Entry 9NA9 (electron microscopy, 5.90 A resolution (low resolution: residue-level contacts below are approximate; hydrogen-bond / salt-bridge calls are withheld)); this record covers chains D and E of the 4 polymer chains in the assembly.

Chain D:
Name: AUGMIN subunit 4
Organism: Arabidopsis thaliana
UniProt: Q8GYM3 (AUG4_ARATH); residues -54 to 368 here correspond to UniProt positions 1-423 (UniProt number = residue number + 55)
Chain sequence (423 residues; row label = number of the first residue in the row; numbers below 1 keep their minus sign (Met-54 is residue -54)):
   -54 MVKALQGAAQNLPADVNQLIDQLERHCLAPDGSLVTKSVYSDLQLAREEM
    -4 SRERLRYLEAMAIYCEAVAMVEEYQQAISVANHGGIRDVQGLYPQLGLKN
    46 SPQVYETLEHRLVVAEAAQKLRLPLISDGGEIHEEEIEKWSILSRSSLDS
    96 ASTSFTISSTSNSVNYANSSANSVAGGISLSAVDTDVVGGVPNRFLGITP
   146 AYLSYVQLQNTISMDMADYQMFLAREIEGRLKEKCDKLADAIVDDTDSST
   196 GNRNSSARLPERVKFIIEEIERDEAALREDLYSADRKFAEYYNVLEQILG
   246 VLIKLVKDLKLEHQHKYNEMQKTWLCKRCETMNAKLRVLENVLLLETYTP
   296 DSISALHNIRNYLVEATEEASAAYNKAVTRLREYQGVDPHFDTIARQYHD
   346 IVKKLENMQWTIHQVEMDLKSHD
Disordered / not traced: -54 to 266
Disulfides: Cys271-Cys274

Chain E:
Name: AUGMIN subunit 5, Green fluorescent protein
Organism: Arabidopsis thaliana
UniProt: chimeric construct of Q9FMB4, P42212: residues 1-747 from Q9FMB4 (AUG5_ARATH) positions 1-796 (offset varies); residues 755-991 from P42212 positions 2-238 (UniProt number = residue number - 753)
Chain sequence (1040 residues; numbered 1 to 991 plus 643 insertion-coded residues; 594 numbers in that range are skipped by the numbering (no residue carries them; nothing is unmodelled there); the number before each row is that of its first residue; a row labelled like 85A-85Z holds insertion residues (85A, then the next letters in order)):
     1 MQSLSSSAPTPEAILEWLQKEMGYRQLGPYNGSSKSHVPSIDAIRKICRG
    51 NMIPIWNFLINRVKSEKTVERIRRNITVHGGSSNA
85A-85Z SIGSSVNPGKEESKSKGRRKDKTVTG
86A-86Z ESSSYAEDREAALQERELAAKEVERL
87A-87Z RNIVRRQRKDLKARMLEVSREEAERK
88A-88Z RMLDERANYRHKQALLEAYDQQCDEA
89A-89Z TRIFAEYHKRLQVYVNQANDAQRSVN
90A-90Z SSNEVLSSLSANSEREAVYSTVKGTK
91A-91Z SADDVILMETTRERNIRIVCDLLASR
92A-92Z MIERIRNSFPAYEGNGICSLPELETA
93A-93Z KLGFEYDGEITDEMKTVIVNSLRGPP
94A-94Z LLLQAIAAYTLRIKTLISREMEKIDV
95A-95Z RADAEMLRYKFENNRVTDNSSSDVSS
96A-96Z PLSYQFNGNGKIGTDTHFQGSNNQLL
97A-97Z ERQKAHVQQFLATEDALNKAAEARDL
98A-98Z CHKFINRLHGSADTATHSFVGGTTQS
99A-99Z GSNLRQFELDVWGKEREAAGLRASLN
100A-100Z TLLSEIQRLNKLCAERKEAEDSLKKK
101A-101Z WKKIEEFDARRSELETIYTTLLKANM
102A-102Z DAVAFWNQQPLAAREYASATVIPASE
103A-103Z VVVDISNSAKDFIEKEVSAFFQSPDN
104A-104Z SLYMLPATPQGLLESMGANGSTGPEA
105A-105Z VAYAEKNAALLTARAGARDPSAIPSI
106A-106Z CRISAALQYPAGLEGSDASLASVLES
107A-107Z LEFCLRVRGSEACVLEDLAKAIDLVH
108A-108Z IRQDLVESGHSLLDHAFRAQQKYERT
109A-109S TNYCLDLASEQENTISDQW
   680 LPELRTAVQNAQASSEHCKYVRGLLDEWWEQPASTVVDWVTVDGQSVAAW
   730 QNHVKQLLAFYDKESLRTGAGAGMVSKGEELFTGVVPILVELDGDVNGHK
   780 FSVSGEGEGDATYGKLTLKFICTTGKLPVPWPTLVTTFTYGVQCFSRYPD
   830 HMKQHDFFKSAMPEGYVQERTIFFKDDGNYKTRAEVKFEGDTLVNRIELK
   880 GIDFKEDGNILGHKLEYNYNSHNVYIMADKQKNGIKVNFKIRHNIEDGSV
   930 QLADHYQQNTPIGDGPVLLPDNHYLSTQSALSKDPNEKRDHMVLLEFVTA
   980 AGITHGMDELYK
Disordered / not traced: 85A-85Z, 86A-86Z, 87A-87Z, 88A-88Z, 89A-89Z, 90A-90Z, 91A-91Z, 92A-92Z, 93A-93Z, 94A-94Z, 95A-95Z, 96A-96Z, 97A-97Z, 98A-98Z, 99A-99Z, 100A-100Z, 101A-101Z, 102A-102Z, 103A-103Z, 104A-104Z, 105A-105Z, 106A-106Z, 107A-107Z, 108A-108Z, 109A-109S, 748-991
Differences from the reference sequence: linker (748-754); conflict Thr818 (Ser65 in P42212)
Curated features (UniProtKB/Swiss-Prot):
  - modified residue: Tyr819 (Z: -2,3-didehydrotyrosine)

How chain D and chain E interact:
Residue-residue contacts (13; chain D residue first):
  Leu281(D) with Glu695(E); His696(E); Tyr699(E)
  Arg282(D) with Glu695(E)
  Glu285(D) with Tyr699(E)
  Val287(D) with Gly80(E)
  Leu288(D) with Ala85(E)
  Leu289(D) with Gly702(E); Glu706(E)
  Glu291(D) with Val719(E)
  Thr292(D) with Glu706(E)
  Pro295(D) with Trp718(E)
  Asp296(D) with Trp718(E)
Also at the interface, not in a pair above, chain D (13 interface residues in all): Asn278, Lys280, Leu284
Also at the interface, not in a pair above, chain E (11 interface residues in all): Ser82, Asn84

In short:
Chain D and chain E form an interface of 13 and 11 residues respectively.
Here chain D is AUGMIN subunit 4 and chain E is AUGMIN subunit 5, Green fluorescent protein, both from
Arabidopsis thaliana. Entry 9NA9 (Augmin1345-Extended-Tripod) was determined by electron microscopy (same
publication as 9NA8, 9NBA, 9NBB and 9NBD).
